5V7J - chains D and E of the 6 polymer chains in the assembly; structure by X-ray diffraction, 2.91 A resolution.

Chain D:
Name: Antibody 35O22 Fab light chain
Source organism: Homo sapiens
Notes: antibody fragment or engineered binder
Sequence (240 residues; numbered 1 to 222 plus 18 insertion-coded residues; the number before each row is that of its first residue; a row labelled like 72A-72H holds insertion residues (72A, then the next letters in order)):
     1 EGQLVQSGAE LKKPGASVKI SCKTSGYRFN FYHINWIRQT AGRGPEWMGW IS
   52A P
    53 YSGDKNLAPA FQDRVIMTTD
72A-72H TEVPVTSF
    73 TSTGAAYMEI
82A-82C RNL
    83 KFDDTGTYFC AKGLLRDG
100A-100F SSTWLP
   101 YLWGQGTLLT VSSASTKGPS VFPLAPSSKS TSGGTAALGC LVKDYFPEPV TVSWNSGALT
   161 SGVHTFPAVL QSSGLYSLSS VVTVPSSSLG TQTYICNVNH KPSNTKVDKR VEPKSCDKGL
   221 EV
Cystine bridges: Cys22-Cys92, Cys140-Cys196

Chain E:
Name: Antibody 35O22 Fab heavy chain
Source organism: Homo sapiens
Notes: antibody fragment or engineered binder
Sequence (216 residues; numbered 1 to 216; the number before each row is that of its first residue):
     1 QSVLTQSASV SGSLGQSVTI SCTGPNSVCC SHKSISWYQW PPGRAPTLII YEDNERAPGI
    61 SPRFSGYKSY WSAYLTISDL RPEDETTYYC CSYTHNSGCV FGTGTKVSVL GQSKANPSVT
   121 LFPPSSEELQ ANKATLVCLI SDFYPGAVTV AWKADSSPVK AGVETTTPSK QSNNKYAASS
   181 YLSLTPEQWK SHRSYSCQVT HEGSTVEKTV APTECS
Disordered / not traced: 1, 215-216
Cystine bridges: Cys22-Cys90, Cys91-Cys99, Cys138-Cys197
Residues lining bound ligands: N-acetylglucosamine (NAG; 2-acetamido-2-deoxy-beta-D-glucopyranose): Glu55, Arg56, Pro58

How chain D and chain E interact:
Residue-residue contacts - 38 pairs, chain D then chain E:
  Ile37(D) with Trp40(E), hydrophobic
  Gln39(D) with Trp40(E), hydrogen bond
  Pro45(D) with Trp40(E), hydrophobic
  Trp47(D) with Gly98(E)
  Trp50(D) with Ser97(E); Gly98(E)
  Asn58(D) with Asn96(E); Gly98(E)
  Phe91(D) with Arg44(E); Ala45(E), hydrophobic
  Ser100A(D) with Glu52(E); His95(E)
  Ser100B(D) with Glu52(E), hydrogen bond; Tyr93(E)
  Thr100C(D) with His95(E)
  Trp100D(D) with Tyr93(E), hydrophobic; Thr94(E); His95(E); Asn96(E); Ser97(E)
  Pro100F(D) with Leu48(E)
  Trp103(D) with Ala45(E), hydrophobic; Pro46(E)
  Leu124(D) with Phe122(E), hydrophobic
  Ala125(D) with Phe122(E)
  Phe166(D) with Ser169(E); Ala177(E), hydrophobic
  Pro167(D) with Ser169(E)
  Ala168(D) with Thr166(E)
  Val169(D) with Glu164(E); Thr166(E); Tyr181(E)
  Gln171(D) with Glu164(E); Tyr181(E), hydrogen bond
  Ser177(D) with Tyr181(E)
  Ser179(D) with Leu139(E)
  Val181(D) with Phe122(E), hydrophobic
  Lys218(D) with Glu214(E), salt bridge
Interface residues without a listed pair, chain D (30 interface residues in all): Leu100E, Gly104, Phe122, Pro123, Ser127, Leu170
Interface residues without a listed pair, chain E (28 interface residues in all): Gly43, Tyr51, Tyr89, Cys99, Phe101, Thr120, Glu127, Gln130

Overview:
30 residues of chain D face 28 of chain E across their interface; the contacts include 3 hydrogen bonds and 1
salt bridge. Polar contacts include Lys218(D)-Glu214(E), Gln39(D)-Trp40(E) and Ser100B(D)-Glu52(E). Chain E
binds N-acetylglucosamine.
Here chain D is Antibody 35O22 Fab light chain and chain E is Antibody 35O22 Fab heavy chain, both from Homo
sapiens. Entry 5V7J (Crystal Structure at 3.7 A Resolution of Glycosylated HIV-1 Clade A BG505 SOSIP.664
Prefusion Env Trimer ...) was determined by X-ray diffraction.
